PDB entry 1RS6 | X-ray diffraction, 1.95 A resolution | chains A and B

# Chain A (and B)
Name: Nitric-oxide synthase, brain
Source organism: Rattus norvegicus
Notes: EC 1.14.13.39; fragment: heme domain; chain B of this document is another copy of the same molecule, construct and numbering; everything in this record applies to it too
UniProtKB: P29476 (NOS1_RAT); residue numbers follow UniProt; this construct covers 297-717
Amino-acid sequence (421 residues; row label = number of the first residue in the row):
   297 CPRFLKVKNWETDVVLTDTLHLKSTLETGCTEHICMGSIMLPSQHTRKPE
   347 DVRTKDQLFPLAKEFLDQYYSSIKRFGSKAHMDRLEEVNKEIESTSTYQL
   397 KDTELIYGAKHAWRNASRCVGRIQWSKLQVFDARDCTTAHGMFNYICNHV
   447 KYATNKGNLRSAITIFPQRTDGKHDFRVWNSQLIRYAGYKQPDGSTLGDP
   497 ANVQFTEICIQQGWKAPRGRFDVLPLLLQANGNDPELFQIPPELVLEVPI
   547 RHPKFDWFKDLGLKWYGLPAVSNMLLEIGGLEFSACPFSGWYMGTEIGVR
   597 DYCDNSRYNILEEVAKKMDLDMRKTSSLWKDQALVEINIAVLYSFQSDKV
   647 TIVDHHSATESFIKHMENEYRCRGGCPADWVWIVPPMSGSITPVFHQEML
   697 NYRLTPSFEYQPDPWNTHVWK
Disordered / not traced: 297-298, 339-349, 717 (chain B: 297-298, 339-347)
Curated features (UniProtKB/Swiss-Prot):
  - binding site ((6R)-L-erythro-5,6,7,8-tetrahydrobiopterin): Ser334, Val677, Trp678, Phe691
  - binding site (heme b): Cys415, Tyr706
  - binding site (L-arginine): Gln478, Trp587, Tyr588, Glu592
  - mutagenesis: Tyr588 (Y588F: No decrease in nitric-oxide synthase activity; Y588H: 50% decrease of nitric-oxide synthase activity; Y588S: 30% decrease of nitric-oxide synthase activity)
Bound ions: Zn2+: Cys326, Cys331 (shared with Cys326(B), Cys331(B) of chain B); heme Fe near Cys415 (its only coordinating residue here)
Small-molecule neighbours:
  - D-lysine-D-nitroarginine amide (DP2; L-lysyl-n~5~-[(Z)-(2,2-dihydroxyhydrazino)(imino)methyl]-L-ornithinamide): Met336, Leu337, Ser477, Gln478, Arg481, Pro565, Val567, Phe584, Ser585, Gly586, Trp587, Tyr588, Glu592, Trp678, Tyr706
  - tetrahydrobiopterin (H4B), molecule 1: Trp306, Trp676, Phe691, His692, Gln693, Glu694
  - tetrahydrobiopterin (H4B), molecule 2: Ser334, Met336, Arg596, Val677, Trp678
  - heme (HEM): Trp409, Ala412, Arg414, Cys415, Val416, Gly417, Gln420, Leu424, Ser457, Met570, Phe584, Ser585, Gly586, Trp587, Tyr588, Met589, Glu592, Val649, Trp678, Phe704, Tyr706
  - D-mannitol (MTL): Ser477, Arg481, Ala497, Asn498, Val499, Gln500, Phe501, Asn569, Asp709, Trp711

# Chain A / chain B interface
Pairs across the interface - 124 pairs, chain A then chain B:
  Leu301(A) - Ile330(B)  hydrophobic
  Trp306(A) - Met336(B)
  Trp306(A) - Leu337(B)  hydrophobic
  Glu307(A) - Asn601(B)  hydrogen bond
  Glu307(A) - Ser602(B)  hydrogen bond (backbone-side chain)
  Ser320(A) - His329(B)
  Thr321(A) - His329(B)  hydrogen bond (backbone-side chain)
  Leu322(A) - His329(B)
  Glu323(A) - Glu328(B)
  Thr324(A) - Thr327(B)  hydrogen bond (side chain-backbone)
  Thr324(A) - Glu328(B)  hydrogen bond (backbone-backbone)
  Thr324(A) - His329(B)
  Thr324(A) - Ile330(B)
  Cys326(A) - Cys326(B)  hydrophobic
  Cys326(A) - Thr327(B)
  Cys326(A) - Glu328(B)
  Cys326(A) - Cys331(B)  hydrophobic
  Thr327(A) - Thr324(B)  hydrogen bond (backbone-side chain)
  Thr327(A) - Cys326(B)
  Glu328(A) - Leu322(B)
  Glu328(A) - Glu323(B)
  Glu328(A) - Thr324(B)  hydrogen bond (backbone-backbone)
  Glu328(A) - Cys326(B)
  His329(A) - Ser320(B)  hydrogen bond (backbone-side chain)
  His329(A) - Thr321(B)
  His329(A) - Leu322(B)
  His329(A) - Thr324(B)
  His329(A) - Tyr698(B)
  Ile330(A) - Leu301(B)  hydrophobic
  Ile330(A) - His317(B)
  Ile330(A) - Thr324(B)
  Ile330(A) - Leu696(B)  hydrophobic
  Ile330(A) - Asn697(B)
  Ile330(A) - Tyr698(B)  hydrophobic
  Cys331(A) - Cys326(B)  hydrophobic
  Cys331(A) - Cys331(B)  hydrophobic
  Cys331(A) - Leu696(B)
  Cys331(A) - Asn697(B)  hydrogen bond (backbone-backbone)
  Met332(A) - Leu301(B)  hydrophobic
  Met332(A) - Leu696(B)  hydrophobic
  Ser334(A) - Trp676(B)
  Ser334(A) - Glu694(B)
  Ser334(A) - Met695(B)  hydrogen bond (side chain-backbone)
  Ile335(A) - Glu694(B)
  Met336(A) - Trp306(B)  hydrophobic
  Met336(A) - Glu694(B)  hydrogen bond (backbone-side chain)
  Val595(A) - Ser686(B)
  Arg596(A) - Ser686(B)
  Arg596(A) - Phe691(B)
  Arg596(A) - His692(B)
  Asp600(A) - His692(B)  salt bridge
  Asn601(A) - Glu307(B)
  Leu607(A) - Ile687(B)  hydrophobic
  Lys620(A) - Gln642(B)  hydrogen bond
  Thr621(A) - Asp650(B)  hydrogen bond
  Thr621(A) - His652(B)
  Thr621(A) - Ser653(B)  hydrogen bond
  Ser622(A) - Leu638(B)
  Ser622(A) - Gln642(B)  hydrogen bond
  Ser622(A) - Asp650(B)  hydrogen bond (backbone-side chain)
  Ser623(A) - Ile635(B)
  Leu624(A) - Val631(B)
  Leu624(A) - Asn634(B)
  Leu624(A) - Ile635(B)  hydrophobic
  Leu624(A) - Leu638(B)  hydrophobic
  Leu624(A) - His651(B)
  Lys626(A) - Ile687(B)
  Asp627(A) - Val631(B)
  Asp627(A) - His651(B)  salt bridge
  Asp627(A) - His652(B)  salt bridge
  Asp627(A) - Met683(B)
  Asp627(A) - Ser684(B)  hydrogen bond
  Gln628(A) - Val631(B)
  Gln628(A) - Glu632(B)  hydrogen bond
  Gln628(A) - Ile635(B)
  Val631(A) - Leu624(B)
  Val631(A) - Asp627(B)
  Val631(A) - Gln628(B)
  Val631(A) - Val631(B)  hydrophobic
  Glu632(A) - Gln628(B)  hydrogen bond
  Asn634(A) - Leu624(B)
  Ile635(A) - Ser623(B)
  Ile635(A) - Leu624(B)  hydrophobic
  Ile635(A) - Gln628(B)
  Leu638(A) - Ser622(B)
  Leu638(A) - Leu624(B)  hydrophobic
  Gln642(A) - Ser622(B)  hydrogen bond
  Asp650(A) - Thr621(B)  hydrogen bond
  Asp650(A) - Ser622(B)
  His651(A) - Leu624(B)
  His651(A) - Asp627(B)  salt bridge
  His652(A) - Thr621(B)
  His652(A) - Asp627(B)  salt bridge
  Trp676(A) - Ser334(B)
  Trp676(A) - Val677(B)  hydrophobic
  Val677(A) - Trp676(B)  hydrophobic
  Pro682(A) - Ser684(B)
  Pro682(A) - Gly685(B)  hydrogen bond (backbone-backbone)
  Pro682(A) - Ser686(B)  hydrogen bond (backbone-backbone)
  Pro682(A) - Phe691(B)  hydrophobic
  Met683(A) - Asp627(B)
  Met683(A) - Ser684(B)
  Ser684(A) - Asp627(B)  hydrogen bond
  Ser684(A) - Pro682(B)
  Ser684(A) - Met683(B)
  Ser684(A) - Ser684(B)
  Gly685(A) - Pro682(B)  hydrogen bond (backbone-backbone)
  Ser686(A) - Val595(B)
  Ser686(A) - Arg596(B)
  Ser686(A) - Pro682(B)  hydrogen bond (backbone-backbone)
  Ile687(A) - Leu607(B)  hydrophobic
  Ile687(A) - Leu630(B)  hydrophobic
  Phe691(A) - Arg596(B)
  His692(A) - Arg596(B)
  His692(A) - Asp600(B)  salt bridge
  Glu694(A) - Ser334(B)
  Glu694(A) - Ile335(B)
  Glu694(A) - Met336(B)  hydrogen bond (side chain-backbone)
  Met695(A) - Ser334(B)  hydrogen bond (backbone-side chain)
  Leu696(A) - Ile330(B)  hydrophobic
  Leu696(A) - Cys331(B)
  Asn697(A) - Ile330(B)
  Asn697(A) - Cys331(B)  hydrogen bond (backbone-backbone)
  Tyr698(A) - His329(B)
Other interface residues (no listed pair), chain A (63 interface residues in all): Val303, His317, Gly333, Leu337, Cys599, Ser602, Leu630, Ser653
Other interface residues (no listed pair), chain B (63 interface residues in all): Lys302, Gly325, Met332, Gly333, Cys599, Lys626

# In short
Chain A and chain B each contribute 63 residues to their interface, with 29 hydrogen bonds and 6 salt bridges.
Among the polar pairs are Asp600(A)-His692(B), Asp627(A)-His651(B) and Asp627(A)-His652(B). Ligands of chain
A: D-mannitol, heme, tetrahydrobiopterin and D-lysine-D-nitroarginine amide.
Both chains are Nitric-oxide synthase, brain (Rattus norvegicus). Entry 1RS6 (Rat neuronal NOS heme domain
with D-lysine-D-nitroarginine amide bound) was determined by X-ray diffraction together with 1RS8, 1RS9 and
1RS7 from the same study.
